Entry 5K20 (X-ray diffraction, 2.20 A resolution); this record covers chains C and D of the 4 polymer chains in the assembly.

[Chain C]
Protein: Caspase-7 large subunit
Source organism: Homo sapiens
Notes: EC 3.4.22.60
Reference sequence: P55210 (CASP7_HUMAN), isoform P55210-3; residues 301-498 here correspond to UniProt positions 34-231 (UniProt number = residue number - 267)
Sequence (198 residues; numbered 301 to 498; the number before each row is that of its first residue):
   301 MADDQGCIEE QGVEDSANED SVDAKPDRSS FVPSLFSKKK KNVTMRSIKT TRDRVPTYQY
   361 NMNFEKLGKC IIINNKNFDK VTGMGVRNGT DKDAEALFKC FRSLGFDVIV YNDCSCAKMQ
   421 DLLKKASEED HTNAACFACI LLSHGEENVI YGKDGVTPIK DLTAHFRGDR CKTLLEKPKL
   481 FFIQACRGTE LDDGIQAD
Unresolved in the structure: 301-356, 497-498

[Chain D]
Protein: Caspase-7 small subunit
Source organism: Homo sapiens
Notes: EC 3.4.22.60
Reference sequence: P55210 (CASP7_HUMAN), isoform P55210-3; residues 499-603 here correspond to UniProt positions 232-336 (UniProt number = residue number - 267)
Sequence (113 residues; each row starts with the number of its first residue):
   499 SGPINDTDAN PRYKIPVEAD FLFAYSTVPG YYSWRSPGRG EWFVQALCSI LEEHGKDLEI
   559 MQILTRVNDR VARHFESQSD DPHFHEKKQI PCVVSMLTKE LYFSQLEHHH HHH
Unresolved in the structure: 499-510, 604-611
Sequence notes: engineered mutation Glu539 (Ser272 in P55210); expression tag (604-611)

[Interface between chain C and chain D]
Contacting residue pairs - 99 pairs, chain C then chain D:
  Thr357(C) with Lys597(D)
  Tyr358(C) with Lys597(D); Glu598(D), hydrogen bond (backbone-backbone)
  Gln359(C) with Lys597(D); Glu598(D); Tyr600(D)
  Tyr360(C) with Asp518(D), hydrogen bond; Leu595(D); Thr596(D), hydrogen bond (side chain-backbone); Lys597(D); Glu598(D), hydrogen bond (backbone-backbone)
  Met362(C) with Tyr600(D); Ser602(D)
  Arg387(C) with Glu539(D), salt bridge
  Asn388(C) with Arg533(D), hydrogen bond (backbone-side chain)
  Gly389(C) with Arg537(D); Gly538(D)
  Lys392(C) with Gly536(D), hydrogen bond (side chain-backbone); Arg537(D)
  Asp393(C) with Gly538(D); Glu539(D), hydrogen bond (side chain-backbone); Val542(D)
  Ala396(C) with Cys546(D)
  Leu397(C) with Val542(D), hydrophobic; Cys546(D), hydrophobic
  Cys400(C) with Cys546(D), hydrophobic; Glu550(D)
  Phe401(C) with Leu549(D), hydrophobic
  Ser403(C) with Lys554(D), hydrogen bond (backbone-side chain)
  Leu404(C) with Gly553(D); Lys554(D); Phe601(D), hydrophobic
  Phe406(C) with Phe601(D), hydrophobic
  Glu447(C) with Pro527(D)
  Thr463(C) with Phe519(D); Phe521(D)
  Phe466(C) with Phe519(D)
  Arg467(C) with Val515(D); Glu516(D), salt bridge; Phe519(D)
  Gly468(C) with Val515(D), hydrogen bond (backbone-backbone)
  Asp469(C) with Val515(D)
  Leu475(C) with Ile513(D), hydrophobic
  Glu476(C) with Ile513(D); Asp518(D)
  Lys477(C) with Asp518(D)
  Pro478(C) with Asp518(D); Leu599(D), hydrophobic
  Lys479(C) with Ala517(D); Asp518(D), hydrogen bond (backbone-backbone); Phe519(D); Leu520(D), hydrogen bond (backbone-backbone)
  Leu480(C) with Leu520(D); Leu599(D), hydrophobic; Phe601(D), hydrophobic
  Phe481(C) with Phe519(D), hydrophobic; Leu520(D), hydrogen bond (backbone-backbone); Phe521(D); Ala522(D), hydrogen bond (backbone-backbone)
  Phe482(C) with Ala522(D); Leu545(D), hydrophobic
  Ile483(C) with Ala522(D), hydrogen bond (backbone-backbone); Tyr523(D); Ser524(D), hydrogen bond (backbone-backbone)
  Gln484(C) with Ser524(D), hydrogen bond; Ser531(D), hydrogen bond; Glu539(D), hydrogen bond; Phe541(D); Val542(D)
  Ala485(C) with Ser524(D); Thr525(D); Ser531(D)
  Cys486(C) with Tyr530(D), hydrophobic; Ser531(D)
  Arg487(C) with Tyr523(D); Thr525(D), hydrogen bond (side chain-backbone); Val526(D); Pro527(D); Gly528(D), hydrogen bond (backbone-backbone); Tyr529(D), hydrogen bond (backbone-backbone)
  Gly488(C) with Gly528(D); Tyr529(D); Tyr530(D)
  Thr489(C) with Gly528(D), hydrogen bond (backbone-backbone)
  Glu490(C) with Gly528(D), hydrogen bond (backbone-backbone); Tyr529(D); Tyr530(D), hydrogen bond (backbone-backbone)
  Leu491(C) with Tyr529(D); Tyr530(D), hydrophobic; Trp532(D), hydrophobic; His581(D); Phe582(D), hydrophobic; Lys585(D)
  Asp492(C) with Tyr529(D); Lys585(D); Lys586(D), hydrogen bond (backbone-backbone)
  Asp493(C) with Glu584(D); Lys585(D), salt bridge
  Gly494(C) with Lys586(D)
Interface residues without a listed pair, chain C (46 interface residues in all): Leu367, Leu442, Ile459
Interface residues without a listed pair, chain D (47 interface residues in all): Leu562, Cys590

[Overview]
Chain C and chain D form an interface of 46 and 47 residues respectively, with 25 hydrogen bonds and 3 salt
bridges. Polar pairs include Arg387(C)-Glu539(D), Arg467(C)-Glu516(D) and Asp493(C)-Lys585(D).
Here chain C is Caspase-7 large subunit and chain D is Caspase-7 small subunit, both from Homo sapiens. Entry
5K20 (Caspase-7 S239E Phosphomimetic) was determined by X-ray diffraction.
